Entry 3L17 (X-ray diffraction, 3.00 A resolution); this record covers chain A.

# Chain A
Molecule: Phosphatidylinositol-4,5-bisphosphate 3-kinase catalytic subunit gamma isoform
Source organism: Homo sapiens
Notes: EC 2.7.1.153
UniProt: P48736 (PK3CG_HUMAN); numbering as in UniProt (aligned over 144-1102)
Sequence (966 residues; numbered 143 to 1108; the number before each row is that of its first residue):
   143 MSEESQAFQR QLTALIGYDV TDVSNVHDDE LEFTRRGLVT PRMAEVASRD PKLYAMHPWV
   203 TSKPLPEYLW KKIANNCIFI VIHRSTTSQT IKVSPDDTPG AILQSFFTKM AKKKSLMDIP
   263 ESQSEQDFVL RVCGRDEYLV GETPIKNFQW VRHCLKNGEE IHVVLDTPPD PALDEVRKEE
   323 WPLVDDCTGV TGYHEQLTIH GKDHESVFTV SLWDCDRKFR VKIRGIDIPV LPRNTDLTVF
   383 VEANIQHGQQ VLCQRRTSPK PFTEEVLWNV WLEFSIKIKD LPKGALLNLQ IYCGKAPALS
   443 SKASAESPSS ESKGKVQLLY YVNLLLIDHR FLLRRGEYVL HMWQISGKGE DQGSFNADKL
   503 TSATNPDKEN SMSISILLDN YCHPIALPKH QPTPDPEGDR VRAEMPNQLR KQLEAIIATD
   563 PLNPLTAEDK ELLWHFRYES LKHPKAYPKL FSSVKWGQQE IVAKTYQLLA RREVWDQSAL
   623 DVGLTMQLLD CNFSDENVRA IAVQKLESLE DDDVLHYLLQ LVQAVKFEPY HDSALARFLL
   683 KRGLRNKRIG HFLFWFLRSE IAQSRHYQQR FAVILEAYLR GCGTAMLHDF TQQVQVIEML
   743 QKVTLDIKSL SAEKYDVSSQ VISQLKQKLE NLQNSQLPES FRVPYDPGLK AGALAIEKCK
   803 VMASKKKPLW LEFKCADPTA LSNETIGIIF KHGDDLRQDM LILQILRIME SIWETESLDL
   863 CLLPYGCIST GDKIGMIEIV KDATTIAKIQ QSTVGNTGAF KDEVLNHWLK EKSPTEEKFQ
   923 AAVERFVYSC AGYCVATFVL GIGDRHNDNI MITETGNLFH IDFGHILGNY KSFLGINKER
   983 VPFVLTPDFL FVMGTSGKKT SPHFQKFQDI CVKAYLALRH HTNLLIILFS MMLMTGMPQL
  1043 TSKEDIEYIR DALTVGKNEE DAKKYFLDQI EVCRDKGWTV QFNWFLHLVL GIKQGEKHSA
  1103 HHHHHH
Unresolved in the structure: 254-266, 323-356, 436-459, 490-496, 523-524, 529-543, 968-980, 1092-1108
Differences from the reference sequence: expression tag (143, 1103-1108)
Residues lining bound ligands: JZY (4-methyl-5-(6-{[4-(methylsulfonyl)piperazin-1-yl]methyl}-4-morpholin-4-ylthieno[3,2-d]pyrimidin-2-yl)pyrimidin-2-amine): K802, M804, A805, W812, I831, K833, D836, L838, D841, Y867, I879, E880, I881, V882, T887, K890, M953, F961, I963, D964
Swiss-Prot annotation at these positions:
  - region: V803 to K809 (G-loop), G943 to N951 (Catalytic loop), H962 to T988 (Activation loop)
  - binding site (ATP): G829 to L838, L864 to T872, F961 to L969
  - modified residue: T1024 (Phosphothreonine), S1101 (Phosphoserine)
  - natural variant: R1021 (R1021P: In IMD97), N1085 (N1085S: In IMD97)
  - mutagenesis: K833 (K833R: Loss of kinase activity. Loss of autophosphorylation. Reduced inflammatory reactions but no alterations in cardiac contractility), R947 (R947P: Abolishes protein and lipid kinase activity. Does not abolish interaction with GRK2), S1101 (S1101A/Q: Loss of autophosphorylation. No effect on phosphatidylinositol-4,5-bisphosphate 3-kinase activity)

# Summary
Chain A binds compound JZY. From UniProt: 28 ATP-binding residues and 3 mutagenesis sites.
Chain A is Phosphatidylinositol-4,5-bisphosphate 3-kinase catalytic subunit gamma isoform (Homo sapiens); the
structure, Discovery of (thienopyrimidin-2-yl)aminopyrimidines as Potent, Selective, and Orally Available
Pan-PI3-Kinase and Dual Pan-PI3-Kinase/mTOR Inhibitors for the ..., was determined by X-ray diffraction,
deposited together with 3L13 and 3L16.
